PDB entry 4N0T | X-ray diffraction, 1.70 A resolution | chains A and B

[Chain A]
Molecule: U4/U6 snRNA-associated-splicing factor PRP24
From: Saccharomyces cerevisiae
UniProt: P49960 (PRP24_YEAST); residues 34-400 here = UniProt positions 34-400
Chain sequence (374 residues; each row starts with the number of its first residue):
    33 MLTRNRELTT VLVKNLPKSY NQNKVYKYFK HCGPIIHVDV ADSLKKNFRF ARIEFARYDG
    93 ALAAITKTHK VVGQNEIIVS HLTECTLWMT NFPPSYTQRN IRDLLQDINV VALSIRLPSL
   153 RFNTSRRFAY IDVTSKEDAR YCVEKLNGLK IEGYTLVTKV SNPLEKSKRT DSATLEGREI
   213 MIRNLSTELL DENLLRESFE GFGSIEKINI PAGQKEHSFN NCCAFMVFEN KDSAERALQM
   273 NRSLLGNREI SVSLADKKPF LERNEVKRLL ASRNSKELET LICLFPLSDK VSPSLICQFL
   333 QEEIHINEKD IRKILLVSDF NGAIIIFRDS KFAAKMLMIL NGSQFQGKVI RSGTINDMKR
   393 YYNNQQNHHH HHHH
Unresolved in the structure: 33-35, 399-406
Differences from the reference sequence: expression tag (33, 401-406)

[Chain B]
Molecule: U6 snRNA
Sequence (72 nucleotides; numbered 30 to 101; the number before each row is that of its first residue):
    30 GGUCAAUUUG AAACAAUACA GAGAUGAUCA GCGGUUCCCC UGCAUAAGGA UGAACCGUUU
    90 UACAAAGAGA CC
Unresolved in the structure: 71-76, 101
Differences from the reference sequence: engineered mutation G62 (A366296 in BK006945.2), C100 (U366334 in BK006945.2), C101 (U366335 in BK006945.2)

[Interface between chain A and chain B]
Residue-residue contacts (100):
  Arg-36(A) / G52(B)  salt bridge to the phosphate
  Asn-37(A) / G52(B)  base contact
  Arg-38(A) / G50(B)  hydrogen bond to the sugar
  Arg-38(A) / G52(B)  salt bridge to the phosphate
  Trp-120(A) / C48(B)  sugar contact
  Trp-120(A) / A49(B)  stacking on the base
  Thr-122(A) / A47(B)  hydrogen bond to the sugar
  Thr-122(A) / C48(B)  sugar contact
  Asn-123(A) / U46(B)  hydrogen bond to the base
  Asn-123(A) / A47(B)  hydrogen bond to the sugar
  Arg-148(A) / G50(B)  hydrogen bond to the base
  Pro-150(A) / A51(B)  phosphate contact
  Ser-151(A) / A51(B)  hydrogen bond to the phosphate
  Ser-151(A) / A53(B)  base contact
  Arg-153(A) / A53(B)  base contact
  Arg-153(A) / C58(B)  hydrogen bond to the base
  Phe-154(A) / A53(B)  base contact
  Phe-154(A) / U54(B)  stacking on the base
  Phe-154(A) / U57(B)  hydrogen bond to the base
  Phe-154(A) / C58(B)  sugar contact
  Ser-157(A) / A47(B)  sugar contact
  Arg-158(A) / C48(B)  phosphate contact
  Arg-158(A) / G50(B)  salt bridge to the phosphate
  Arg-158(A) / A51(B)  salt bridge to the phosphate
  Arg-158(A) / A53(B)  hydrogen bond to the sugar
  Arg-159(A) / U46(B)  hydrogen bond to the base
  Arg-159(A) / A47(B)  hydrogen bond to the sugar
  Arg-159(A) / C48(B)  hydrogen bond to the phosphate
  Phe-160(A) / C48(B)  phosphate contact
  Phe-160(A) / A49(B)  sugar contact
  Phe-160(A) / G50(B)  sugar contact
  Tyr-162(A) / A49(B)  hydrogen bond to the base
  Tyr-162(A) / G50(B)  stacking on the base
  Tyr-186(A) / U46(B)  base contact
  Lys-191(A) / A49(B)  base contact
  Ser-193(A) / A49(B)  base contact
  Asn-194(A) / A49(B)  hydrogen bond to the base
  Pro-195(A) / A49(B)  base contact
  Pro-195(A) / G50(B)  base contact
  Lys-198(A) / A49(B)  base contact
  Lys-200(A) / C48(B)  base contact
  Arg-201(A) / C48(B)  salt bridge to the phosphate
  Arg-201(A) / A49(B)  salt bridge to the phosphate
  Thr-202(A) / A45(B)  base contact
  Thr-202(A) / A47(B)  base contact
  Thr-202(A) / C48(B)  hydrogen bond to the base
  Asp-203(A) / A44(B)  base contact
  Asp-203(A) / C48(B)  base contact
  Thr-206(A) / C43(B)  base contact
  Thr-206(A) / A44(B)  base contact
  Glu-211(A) / C43(B)  hydrogen bond to the base
  Met-213(A) / A41(B)  base contact
  Met-213(A) / A42(B)  base contact
  Arg-215(A) / A41(B)  base contact
  Arg-215(A) / A91(B)  base contact
  Asn-216(A) / A40(B)  hydrogen bond to the base
  Asn-216(A) / A91(B)  base contact
  Asn-216(A) / C92(B)  hydrogen bond to the base
  Lys-239(A) / A44(B)  hydrogen bond to the sugar
  Asn-241(A) / C43(B)  hydrogen bond to the base
  Asn-241(A) / A44(B)  sugar contact
  Pro-243(A) / A41(B)  sugar contact
  Pro-243(A) / A42(B)  phosphate contact
  Pro-243(A) / C43(B)  sugar contact
  Gln-246(A) / A41(B)  hydrogen bond to the sugar
  Phe-251(A) / A40(B)  phosphate contact
  Phe-251(A) / A41(B)  sugar contact
  Asn-252(A) / G39(B)  hydrogen bond to the sugar
  Asn-252(A) / A40(B)  hydrogen bond to the phosphate
  Asn-253(A) / G39(B)  hydrogen bond to the base
  Asn-253(A) / A40(B)  hydrogen bond to the phosphate
  Asn-253(A) / A41(B)  base contact
  Cys-254(A) / A41(B)  base contact
  Cys-255(A) / A41(B)  base contact
  Phe-257(A) / A42(B)  sugar contact
  Phe-257(A) / C43(B)  stacking on the base
  Asn-273(A) / A91(B)  sugar contact
  Arg-274(A) / C92(B)  sugar contact
  Ser-283(A) / A91(B)  hydrogen bond to the base
  Ser-283(A) / C92(B)  sugar contact
  Ala-287(A) / A42(B)  base contact
  Asp-288(A) / A42(B)  hydrogen bond to the base
  Asp-288(A) / G55(B)  hydrogen bond to the base
  Lys-289(A) / G55(B)  hydrogen bond to the base
  Lys-290(A) / A42(B)  hydrogen bond to the sugar
  Lys-290(A) / C43(B)  salt bridge to the phosphate
  Lys-290(A) / A44(B)  base contact
  Pro-291(A) / U57(B)  base contact
  Phe-292(A) / G55(B)  base contact
  Phe-292(A) / U57(B)  phosphate contact
  Leu-293(A) / A42(B)  base contact
  Arg-295(A) / U57(B)  sugar contact
  Arg-295(A) / C58(B)  salt bridge to the phosphate
  Asn-296(A) / U57(B)  sugar contact
  Lys-299(A) / C58(B)  salt bridge to the phosphate
  Arg-300(A) / U37(B)  phosphate contact
  Asp-321(A) / A51(B)  hydrogen bond to the base
  Ser-350(A) / C58(B)  hydrogen bond to the base
  Asp-351(A) / C58(B)  base contact
  Asn-395(A) / A83(B)  sugar contact
Also at the interface, not in a pair above, chain A (69 interface residues in all): Glu-39, Val-189, Val-192, Glu-197, Ser-199, Ile-242, Ala-244, Glu-281, Tyr-394, Gln-398
Also at the interface, not in a pair above, chain B (25 interface residues in all): A56, A82

[In short]
69 residues of chain A and 25 residues of chain B are in contact; the contacts include 32 hydrogen bonds, 9
salt bridges and 4 aromatic stacking contacts. Polar contacts include Asn-123(A)/U46(B), Arg-148(A)/G50(B) and
Arg-153(A)/C58(B).
Chain A is U4/U6 snRNA-associated-splicing factor PRP24 (Saccharomyces cerevisiae) and chain B is U6 snRNA;
the structure, Core structure of the U6 small nuclear ribonucleoprotein at 1.7 Angstrom resolution, was
determined by X-ray diffraction.
